Entry 8V6V (electron microscopy, 2.80 A resolution); this record covers chains J and W of the 12 polymer chains in the assembly.

== Chain J ==
Molecule: Widom 601 DNA (147-mer) with 60 base pairs flanking DNA (forward strand)
Sequence (207 nucleotides; each row starts with the number of its first residue):
     1 CTGGAGAATCCCGGTGCCGAGGCCGCTCAATTGGTCGTAGACAGCTCTAG
    51 CACCGCTTAAACGCACGTACGCGCTGTCCCCCGCGTTTTAACCGCCAAGG
   101 GGATTACTCCCTAGTCTCCAGGCACGTGTCAGATATATACATCCTGTGCA
   151 TGTATTGAACAGCGACCTTGCCGGTGCCAGTCGGATAGTGTTCCGAGCTC
   201 CCACTCT
Unresolved in the structure: 148-207

== Chain W ==
Name: SWI/SNF-related matrix-associated actin-dependent regulator of chromatin subfamily A member 5
Organism: Homo sapiens
UniProt: O60264 (SMCA5_HUMAN); numbering as in UniProt (aligned over 1-1052)
Chain sequence (1052 residues; each row starts with the number of its first residue):
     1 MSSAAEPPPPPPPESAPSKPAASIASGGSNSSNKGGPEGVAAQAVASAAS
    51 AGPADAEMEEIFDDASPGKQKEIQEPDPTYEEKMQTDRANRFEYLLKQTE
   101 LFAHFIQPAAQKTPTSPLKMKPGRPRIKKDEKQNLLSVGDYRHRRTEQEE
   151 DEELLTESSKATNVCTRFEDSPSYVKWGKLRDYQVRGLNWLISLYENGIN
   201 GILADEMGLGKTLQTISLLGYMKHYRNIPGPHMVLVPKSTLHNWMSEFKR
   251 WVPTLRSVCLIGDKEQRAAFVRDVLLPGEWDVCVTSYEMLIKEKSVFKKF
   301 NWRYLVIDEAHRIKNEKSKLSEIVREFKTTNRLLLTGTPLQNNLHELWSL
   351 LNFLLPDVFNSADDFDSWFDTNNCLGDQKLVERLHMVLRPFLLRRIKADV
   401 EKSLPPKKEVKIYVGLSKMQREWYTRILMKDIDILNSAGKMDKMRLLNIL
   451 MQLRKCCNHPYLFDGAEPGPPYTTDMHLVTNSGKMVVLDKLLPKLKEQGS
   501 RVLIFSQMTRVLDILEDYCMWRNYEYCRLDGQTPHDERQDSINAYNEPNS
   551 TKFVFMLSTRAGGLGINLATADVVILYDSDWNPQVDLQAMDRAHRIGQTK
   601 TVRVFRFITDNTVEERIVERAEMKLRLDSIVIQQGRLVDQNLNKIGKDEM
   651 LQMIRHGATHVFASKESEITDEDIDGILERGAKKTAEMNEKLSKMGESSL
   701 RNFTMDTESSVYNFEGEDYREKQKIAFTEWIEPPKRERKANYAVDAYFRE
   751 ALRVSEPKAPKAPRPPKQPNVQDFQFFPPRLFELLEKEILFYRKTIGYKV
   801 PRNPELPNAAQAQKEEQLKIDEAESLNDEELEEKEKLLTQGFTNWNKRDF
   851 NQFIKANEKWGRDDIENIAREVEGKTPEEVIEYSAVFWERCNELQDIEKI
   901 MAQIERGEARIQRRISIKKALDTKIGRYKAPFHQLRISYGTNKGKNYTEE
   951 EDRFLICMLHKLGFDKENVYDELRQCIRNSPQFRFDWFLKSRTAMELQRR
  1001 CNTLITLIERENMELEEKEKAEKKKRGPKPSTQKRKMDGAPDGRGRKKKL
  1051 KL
Unresolved in the structure: 1-173, 370-381, 635-1052
Small-molecule neighbours: ADP (adenosine-5'-diphosphate): Lys-179, Arg-181, Gln-184, Glu-206, Met-207, Gly-208, Leu-209, Gly-210, Lys-211, Thr-212, Leu-213, Trp-251, Asn-567, Arg-595, Ile-596
Curated features (UniProtKB/Swiss-Prot):
  - motif: Asp-308 to His-311 (DEAH box)
  - binding site (ATP): Asp-205 to Thr-212
  - modified residue: Ser-2 (N-acetylserine), Ser-66 (Phosphoserine), Thr-113 (Phosphothreonine), Ser-116 (Phosphoserine), Ser-137 (Phosphoserine), Ser-171 (Phosphoserine), Lys-440 (N6-acetyllysine), Ser-755 (Phosphoserine), Ser-825 (Phosphoserine)
  - cross-link (Glycyl lysine isopeptide (Lys-Gly)): Lys-83 (interchain with G-Cter in SUMO2), Lys-644 (interchain with G-Cter in SUMO2), Lys-647 (interchain with G-Cter in SUMO2), Lys-694 (interchain with G-Cter in SUMO2), Lys-722 (interchain with G-Cter in SUMO2), Lys-735 (interchain with G-Cter in SUMO2), Lys-966 (interchain with G-Cter in SUMO2)
  - mutagenesis: Lys-211 (K211R: Abolishes ATP hydrolysis. Binds to chromatin itself, but abolishes the chromatin binding of the cohesin complex component RAD21)

== Interface between chain J and chain W ==
Residue-residue contacts (24):
  DC51(J) / Leu-447(W)  sugar contact
  DA52(J) / Asn-448(W)  sugar contact
  DC53(J) / Met-451(W)  sugar contact
  DC53(J) / Lys-455(W)  salt bridge to the phosphate
  DC54(J) / Gln-507(W)  sugar contact
  DC54(J) / Met-508(W)  phosphate contact
  DC54(J) / Thr-509(W)  hydrogen bond to the phosphate
  DC54(J) / Arg-560(W)  hydrogen bond to the sugar
  DG55(J) / Thr-509(W)  phosphate contact
  DG55(J) / Asp-530(W)  phosphate contact
  DG55(J) / Gly-531(W)  phosphate contact
  DG55(J) / Ser-558(W)  hydrogen bond to the phosphate
  DG55(J) / Arg-560(W)  sugar contact
  DG55(J) / Ala-561(W)  phosphate contact
  DC56(J) / Glu-288(W)  sugar contact
  DC56(J) / Gly-531(W)  phosphate contact
  DC56(J) / Arg-538(W)  salt bridge to the phosphate
  DC56(J) / Ala-561(W)  phosphate contact
  DT57(J) / Lys-238(W)  salt bridge to the phosphate
  DT57(J) / Lys-292(W)  phosphate contact
  DT58(J) / Asp-263(W)  phosphate contact
  DT58(J) / Lys-264(W)  phosphate contact
  DT58(J) / Arg-267(W)  salt bridge to the phosphate
  DA59(J) / Lys-264(W)  salt bridge to the phosphate
Other interface residues (no listed pair), chain W (24 interface residues in all): Gly-262, Met-289, Arg-445, Arg-510, Gln-532

== In short ==
Chain J and chain W form an interface of 9 and 24 residues respectively, with 3 hydrogen bonds and 5 salt
bridges. Polar pairs include DC54(J)/Arg-560(W), DC54(J)/Thr-509(W) and DG55(J)/Ser-558(W). Bound to chain W:
ADP.
Here chain J is Widom 601 DNA (147-mer) with 60 base pairs flanking DNA (forward strand) and chain W is
SWI/SNF-related matrix-associated actin-dependent regulator of chromatin subfamily A member 5 (Homo sapiens).
Entry 8V6V (Cryo-EM structure of doubly-bound SNF2h-nucleosome complex) was determined by electron microscopy
together with 8V4Y and 8V7L from the same study.
